PDB entry 6QKC | electron microscopy, 4.40 A resolution (low resolution: residue-level contacts below are approximate; hydrogen-bond / salt-bridge calls are withheld) | chains B and I of the 6 polymer chains in the assembly

== Chain B ==
Name: Glutamate receptor 2
Source organism: Rattus norvegicus
UniProt: P19491 (GRIA2_RAT), isoform P19491-2; residues -20 to 839 here correspond to UniProt positions 1-860 (UniProt number = residue number + 21)
Sequence (860 residues; numbered -20 to 839; the number before each row is that of its first residue; numbers below 1 keep their minus sign (Met-20 is residue -20)):
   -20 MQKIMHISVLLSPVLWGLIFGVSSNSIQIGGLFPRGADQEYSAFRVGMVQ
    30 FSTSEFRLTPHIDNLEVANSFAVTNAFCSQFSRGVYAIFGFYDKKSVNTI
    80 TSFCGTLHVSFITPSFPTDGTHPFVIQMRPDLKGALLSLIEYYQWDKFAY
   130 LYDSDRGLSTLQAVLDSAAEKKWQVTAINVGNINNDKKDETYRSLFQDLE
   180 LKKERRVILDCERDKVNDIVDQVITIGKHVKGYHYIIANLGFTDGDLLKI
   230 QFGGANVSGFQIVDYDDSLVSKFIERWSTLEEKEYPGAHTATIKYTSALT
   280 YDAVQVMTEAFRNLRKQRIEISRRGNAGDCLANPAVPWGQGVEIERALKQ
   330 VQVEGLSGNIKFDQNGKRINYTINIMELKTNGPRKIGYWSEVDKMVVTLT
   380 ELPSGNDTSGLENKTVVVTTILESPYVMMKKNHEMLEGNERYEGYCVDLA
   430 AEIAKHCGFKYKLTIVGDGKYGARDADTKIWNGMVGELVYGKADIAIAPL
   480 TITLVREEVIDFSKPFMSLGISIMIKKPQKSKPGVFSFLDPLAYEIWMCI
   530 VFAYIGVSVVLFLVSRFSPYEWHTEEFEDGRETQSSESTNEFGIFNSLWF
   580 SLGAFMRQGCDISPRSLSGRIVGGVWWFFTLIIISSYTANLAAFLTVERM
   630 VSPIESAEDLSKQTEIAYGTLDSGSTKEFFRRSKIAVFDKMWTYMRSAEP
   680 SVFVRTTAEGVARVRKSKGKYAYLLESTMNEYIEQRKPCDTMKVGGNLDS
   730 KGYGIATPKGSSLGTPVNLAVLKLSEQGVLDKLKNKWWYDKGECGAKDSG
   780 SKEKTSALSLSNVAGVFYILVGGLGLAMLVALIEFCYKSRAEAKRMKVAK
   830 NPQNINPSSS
Disordered / not traced: -20 to 395, 546-569, 775-778, 820-839
Differences from the reference sequence: conflict Arg586 (Gln607 in P19491)
Swiss-Prot annotation at these positions:
  - binding site (L-glutamate): Pro478, Thr480, Arg485, Ser654, Thr655, Glu705
  - site: Arg453 (Interaction with the cone snail toxin Con-ikot-ikot), Ile633 (Crucial to convey clamshell closure to channel opening), Arg660 (Interaction with the cone snail toxin Con-ikot-ikot), Lys752 (Interaction with the cone snail toxin Con-ikot-ikot)
  - modified residue (Phosphoserine): Ser662, Ser696, Ser839
  - lipidation (S-palmitoyl cysteine): Cys589, Cys815
  - glycosylation (N-linked (GlcNAc...) asparagine): Asn235, Asn349, Asn385, Asn392
Cystine bridges: Cys718-Cys773
Ligand contacts: E2Q (6-nitro-2,3-bis(oxidanylidene)-1,4-dihydrobenzo[f]quinoxaline-7-sulfonamide): Tyr450, Pro478, Leu479, Thr480, Arg485, Leu650, Ser654, Thr686, Glu705, Met708, Tyr732

== Chain I ==
Name: Voltage-dependent calcium channel gamma-8 subunit
Source organism: Rattus norvegicus
UniProt: Q8VHW5 (CCG8_RAT); residues 2-417 here = UniProt positions 2-417
Sequence (423 residues; row label = number of the first residue in the row):
     1 GESLKRWNEERGLWCEKGVQVLLTTIGAFAAFGLMTIAISTDYWLYTRAL
    51 ICNTTNLTAGDDGPPHRGGSGSSEKKDPGGLTHSGLWRICCLEGLKRGVC
   101 VKINHFPEDTDYDHDSAEYLLRVVRASSIFPILSAILLLLGGVCVAASRV
   151 YKSKRNIILGAGILFVAAGLSNIIGVIVYISANAGEPGPKRDEEKKNHYS
   201 YGWSFYFGGLSFILAEVIGVLAVNIYIERSREAHCQSRSDLLKAGGGAGG
   251 SGGSGPSAILRLPSYRFRYRRRSRSSSRGSSEASPSRDASPGGPGGPGFA
   301 STDISMYTLSRDPSKGSVAAGLASAGGGGGGAGVGAYGGAAGAAGGGGTG
   351 SERDRGSSAGFLTLHNAFPKEAASGVTVTVTGPPAAPAPAPPAPAAPAPG
   401 TLSKEAAASNTNTLNRKLEVLFQ
Disordered / not traced: 1-18, 49-79, 107-116, 186-195, 232-423
Differences from the reference sequence: expression tag (1, 418-423)
Swiss-Prot annotation at these positions:
  - modified residue (Phosphoserine): Ser251, Ser254
Cystine bridges: Cys90-Cys100

== How chain B and chain I interact ==
Residue-residue contacts (7):
  Lys511(B) with Ser181(I); Ala184(I)
  Tyr797(B) with Leu121(I)
  Val800(B) with Leu170(I); Ile174(I)
  Leu803(B) with Leu170(I)
  Met807(B) with Leu170(I)
Interface residues without a listed pair, chain B (8 interface residues in all): Leu789, Phe796, Phe814
Interface residues without a listed pair, chain I (9 interface residues in all): Val166, Ile173, Ile177, Tyr226

== Overview ==
The interface between chain B and chain I involves 8 residues on one side and 9 on the other. Chain B binds
compound E2Q. From UniProt: 6 L-glutamate-binding residues on chain B.
Here chain B is Glutamate receptor 2 and chain I is Voltage-dependent calcium channel gamma-8 subunit, both
from Rattus norvegicus. Entry 6QKC (GluA1/2 In complex with auxiliary subunit gamma-8) was determined by
electron microscopy (same publication as 6QKZ).
